PDB entry 3STU | X-ray diffraction, 1.93 A resolution | chains A and B

[Chain A (and B)]
Molecule: Methylketone synthase 1
Source organism: Lycopersicon hirsutum f. glabratum
Notes: chain B of this document is another copy of the same molecule, construct and numbering; everything in this record applies to it too
Reference sequence: E0YCS2 (E0YCS2_SOLHA); numbering as in UniProt (aligned over 1-265)
Chain sequence (267 residues; each row starts with the number of its first residue; numbers below 1 keep their minus sign (Gly-1 is residue -1)):
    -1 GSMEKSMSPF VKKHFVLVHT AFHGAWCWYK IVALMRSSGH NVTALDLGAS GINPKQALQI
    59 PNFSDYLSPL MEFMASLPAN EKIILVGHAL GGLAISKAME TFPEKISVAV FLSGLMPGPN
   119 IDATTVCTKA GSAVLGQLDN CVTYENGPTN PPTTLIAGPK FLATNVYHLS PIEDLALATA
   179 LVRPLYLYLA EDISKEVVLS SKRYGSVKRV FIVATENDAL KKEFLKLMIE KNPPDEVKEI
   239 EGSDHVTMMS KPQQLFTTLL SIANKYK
Disordered / not traced: -1 to 7 (chain B: -1 to 6)
Sequence notes: expression tag (-1 to 0)
Small-molecule neighbours: decanoic acid (DKA): Thr18, Ala19, Ala87, Leu88, Cys125, Ala128, Gly129, Val132, Leu183, Tyr186, Ile191, His243
Reported in the primary citation:
  - binding site for methyl (3S)-3-hydroxydodecanoate: Ala19, Leu88, Ala128, Val132, Leu185, His243
  - specificity-determining residues: Cys125, Gly129
  - catalytic residues: Thr18, His243 (proposed by the authors, not directly observed)
  - mutagenesis - T18A, T18A/A87S, A19F, A19M, A19M/A128M, A87C, A87S/N215D, L88W/V132W, A128W, V132W, H243A: decreased catalytic activity
  - mutagenesis - A128M, N215A: unchanged catalytic activity
  - mutagenesis - A87S: increased catalytic activity
  - mutagenesis - A87C: abolished catalytic activity
  - mutagenesis - T18A/A87S, A87C: decreased stability
  - mutagenesis - N215D: decreased catalytic activity on thioesterase/decarboxylase
  - mutagenesis - A87S/N215D: unchanged catalytic activity on thioesterase
  - mutagenesis - L88W: unchanged catalytic activity on 3-ketomyristate
  - mutagenesis - L88W, C125W, G129W (44-fold): increased catalytic activity on 3-ketoheptanoate
  - mutagenesis - G129W: decreased binding to 3-ketomyristate
  - mutagenesis - G129W: increased binding to 3-ketoheptanoate
  - mutagenesis - N215D: decreased catalytic activity (thioesterase/decarboxylase activity)

[Chain A / chain B interface]
Pairs across the interface - 35 pairs, chain A then chain B:
  Trp24(A) - Leu175(B)
  Trp24(A) - Leu179(B)  hydrophobic
  Tyr27(A) - Tyr27(B)
  Tyr27(A) - Glu171(B)
  Tyr27(A) - Ala174(B)
  Tyr27(A) - Leu175(B)  hydrophobic
  Val30(A) - Ala174(B)  hydrophobic
  Ala31(A) - Ile170(B)
  Ala31(A) - Glu171(B)
  Arg34(A) - Thr177(B)  hydrogen bond
  Ser35(A) - Ile170(B)
  Gly49(A) - Ile50(B)
  Ile50(A) - Ala178(B)
  Ile50(A) - Leu179(B)
  Ile50(A) - Val180(B)
  Ile50(A) - Arg181(B)
  Pro52(A) - Gln54(B)  hydrogen bond (backbone-side chain)
  Gln54(A) - Pro52(B)  hydrogen bond (side chain-backbone)
  Gln54(A) - Gln54(B)
  Ile170(A) - Ala31(B)
  Ile170(A) - Ser35(B)
  Glu171(A) - Tyr27(B)
  Glu171(A) - Ala31(B)
  Ala174(A) - Tyr27(B)
  Ala174(A) - Val30(B)  hydrophobic
  Leu175(A) - Trp24(B)
  Leu175(A) - Tyr27(B)  hydrophobic
  Leu175(A) - Leu175(B)  hydrophobic
  Thr177(A) - Arg34(B)  hydrogen bond
  Ala178(A) - Ile50(B)
  Leu179(A) - Trp24(B)  hydrophobic
  Leu179(A) - Ile50(B)
  Leu179(A) - Leu179(B)  hydrophobic
  Val180(A) - Ile50(B)
  Arg181(A) - Ile50(B)
Other interface residues (no listed pair), chain A (22 interface residues in all): Ala23, Lys28, Asp172
Other interface residues (no listed pair), chain B (22 interface residues in all): Ala23, Lys28, Gly49, Asp172

[Summary]
The chain A/chain B interface involves 22 residues from each chain, with 4 hydrogen bonds. Polar pairs include
Arg34(A)-Thr177(B) and Pro52(A)-Gln54(B). Chain A binds decanoic acid. The paper reports catalytic residues
Thr18(A) and His243(A); T18A, T18A/A87S and A19F of chain A, among others, reduce catalytic activity; 18
substitutions were tested in all.
Both chains are Methylketone synthase 1 (Lycopersicon hirsutum f. glabratum). Entry 3STU (Crystal Structure of
tomato Methylketone Synthase I complexed with methyl-3-hydroxydodecanoate) was determined by X-ray diffraction
(same publication as 3STT, 3STV, 3STW, 3STX and 3STY).
